6GHD - chains G and D of the 4 polymer chains in the assembly; structure by X-ray diffraction, 2.10 A resolution.

Chain G:
Name: Emerin
From: Homo sapiens
UniProtKB: P50402 (EMD_HUMAN); numbering as in UniProt (aligned over 2-45)
Sequence (45 residues; row label = number of the first residue in the row):
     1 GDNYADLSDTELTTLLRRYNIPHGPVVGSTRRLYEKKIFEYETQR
Construct notes: expression tag (1)
Curated features (UniProtKB/Swiss-Prot):
  - modified residue (Phosphoserine): Ser8, Ser29

Chain D:
Name: Barrier-to-autointegration factor
From: Homo sapiens
UniProtKB: O75531 (BAF_HUMAN); residues 2-89 here = UniProt positions 2-89
Sequence (88 residues; row label = number of the first residue in the row):
     2 TTSQKHRDFVAEPMGEKPVGSLAGIGEVLGKKLEERGFDKAYVVLGQFLV
    52 LKKDEDLFREWLKDTAGANAKQSRDAFGALREWADAFL
Unresolved in the structure: 2
Construct notes: engineered mutation Ala67 (Cys in O75531), Ala77 (Cys in O75531), Ala80 (Cys in O75531), Ala85 (Cys in O75531)
Curated features (UniProtKB/Swiss-Prot):
  - modified residue: Thr2 (Microbial infection: Phosphothreonine), Thr3 (Microbial infection: Phosphothreonine), Ser4 (Phosphoserine)
  - natural variant: Ala12 (A12T: In NGPS)
  - mutagenesis: Thr2 to Ser4 (95% nuclear localization. Loss of BAF phosphorylation and ability to suppress vaccinia virus DNA replication; 85% cytoplasmic localization), Thr2 to Thr3 (No effect on the initial rate of phosphorylation but a second slow phase of phosphorylation is absent), Ser4 (S4A: Delayed phosphorylation with a 10-fold decrease in the initial phosphorylation rate. 71% loss of binding to lamin A; S4D: 75% cytoplasmic localization ...), Lys6 (K6A: Complete loss of LEMD3/MAN1 and histone H1/H3 binding; K6E: Complete loss of dsDNA and LEMD3/MAN1 binding), Arg8 (R8A: Enhances histone H1/H3 binding; R8E: Complete loss of LEMD3/MAN1 binding), Asp9 (D9A: Reduces binding to dsDNA, LEMD3/MAN1 and histone H1/H3. Reduced interaction with PARP1), Pro14 (P14A: No effect on LEMD3/MAN1 and enhances histone H1/H3 binding), Lys18 (K18A: No effect on histone H1/H3 binding), Gly25 (G25E: Complete loss of dsDNA, EMD, histone H1/H3 and LEMD3/MAN1 binding; G25Q: Complete loss of EMD binding and reduces dsDNA binding), Ile26 (I26A: Reduces histone H1/H3 and LEMD3/MAN1 binding. Fails to promote HIV-1 genome integration; I26K: Fails to promote HIV-1 genome integration), Gly27 (G27E: Fails to bind dsDNA; G27Q: Reduces binding to dsDNA), Val29 (V29A: No effect on histone H1/H3 binding), 16 further mutagenesis entries in UniProt
From the paper describing this entry:
  - disease-associated variants - A12T: decreased binding to Prelamin-A/C

Interface between chain G and chain D:
Contacting residue pairs (16; chain G residue first):
  Pro22(G) - Leu58(D)
  His23(G) - Leu58(D)
  Gly24(G) - Val51(D)
  Pro25(G) - Val51(D)
  Ser29(G) - Gln48(D)  hydrogen bond
  Thr30(G) - Val51(D)
  Thr30(G) - Leu52(D)
  Leu33(G) - Leu52(D)  hydrophobic
  Leu33(G) - Leu58(D)
  Tyr34(G) - Leu52(D)
  Tyr34(G) - Leu58(D)
  Lys36(G) - Glu61(D)  salt bridge
  Lys36(G) - Asp65(D)  salt bridge
  Lys37(G) - Leu58(D)
  Lys37(G) - Glu61(D)  salt bridge
  Glu40(G) - Glu61(D)
Interface residues without a listed pair, chain G (12 interface residues in all): Val27
Interface residues without a listed pair, chain D (8 interface residues in all): Lys53, Trp62
Interface features reported in the paper:
  - interface residues, chain G: Gly24(G), Thr30(G), Leu33(G), Tyr34(G), Lys36(G)
  - interface residues, chain D: Val51(D), Leu52(D), Glu61(D)

In short:
The interface between chain G and chain D involves 12 residues on one side and 8 on the other; the contacts
include 1 hydrogen bond and 3 salt bridges. Polar contacts include Lys36(G)-Glu61(D), Lys36(G)-Asp65(D) and
Lys37(G)-Glu61(D). From the paper: A12T of chain D reduces binding to Prelamin-A/C; interface residues
Gly24(G), Thr30(G) and Val51(D) among others.
Here chain G is Emerin and chain D is Barrier-to-autointegration factor, both from Homo sapiens. Entry 6GHD
(Structural analysis of the ternary complex between lamin A/C, BAF and emerin identifies an interface
disrupted ...) was determined by X-ray diffraction.
